PDB entry 7ERR | X-ray diffraction, 2.26 A resolution | chain A

== Chain A ==
Protein: Carbon monoxide dehydrogenase 2
Source organism: Carboxydothermus hydrogenoformans Z-2901
Notes: EC 1.2.7.4
UniProtKB: Q9F8A8 (COOS2_CARHZ); residues 4-636 here = UniProt positions 4-636
Sequence (656 residues; each row starts with the number of its first residue; numbers below 1 keep their minus sign (Met-19 is residue -19)):
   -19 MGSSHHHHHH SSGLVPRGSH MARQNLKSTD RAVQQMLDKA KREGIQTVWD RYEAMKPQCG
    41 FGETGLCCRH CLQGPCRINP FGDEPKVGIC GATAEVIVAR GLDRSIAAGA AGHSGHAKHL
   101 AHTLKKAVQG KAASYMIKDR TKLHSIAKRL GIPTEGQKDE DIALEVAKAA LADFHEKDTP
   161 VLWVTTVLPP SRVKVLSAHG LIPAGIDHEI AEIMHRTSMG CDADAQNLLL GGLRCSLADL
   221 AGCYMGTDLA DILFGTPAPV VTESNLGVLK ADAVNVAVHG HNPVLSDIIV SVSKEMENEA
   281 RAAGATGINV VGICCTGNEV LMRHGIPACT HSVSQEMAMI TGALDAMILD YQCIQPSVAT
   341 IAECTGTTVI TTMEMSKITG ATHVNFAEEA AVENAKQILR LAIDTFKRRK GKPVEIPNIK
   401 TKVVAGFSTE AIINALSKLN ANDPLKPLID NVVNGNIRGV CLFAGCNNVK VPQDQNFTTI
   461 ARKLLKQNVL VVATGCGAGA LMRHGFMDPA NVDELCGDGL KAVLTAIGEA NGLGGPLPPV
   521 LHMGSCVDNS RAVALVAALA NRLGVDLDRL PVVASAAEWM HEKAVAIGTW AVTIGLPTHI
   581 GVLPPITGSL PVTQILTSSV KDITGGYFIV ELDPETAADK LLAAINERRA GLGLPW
Not modelled in the structure: -19 to 3
Differences from the reference sequence: initiating methionine (-19); expression tag (-18 to 3); engineered mutation Trp559 (Ala in Q9F8A8)
Ion coordination: 2Fe-2S cluster Fe: Cys39, Cys47; 4Fe-4S cluster Fe: Cys48, Cys51, Cys56, Cys70; fe(4)-ni(1)-S(5) cluster Fe: His261, Cys333, Cys446, Cys476, Cys526
Residues lining bound ligands:
  - 2Fe-2S cluster (FES): Cys39, Phe41, Gly42, Cys47, Arg49, Pro55, Arg57
  - fe(4)-ni(1)-S(5) cluster (NFS): His93, His261, Cys294, Cys295, Ser312, Cys333, Gly445, Cys446, Gly475, Cys476, Cys526, His561, Lys563, Ile567
  - 4Fe-4S cluster (SF4): Cys48, Arg49, His50, Cys51, Gln53, Gly54, Cys56, Gly68, Ile69, Cys70, Ala72, Ile77, Arg80, Met199
Swiss-Prot annotation at these positions:
  - binding site ([4Fe-4S] cluster): Cys39, Cys47, Cys48, Cys51, Cys56, Cys70
  - binding site ([Ni-4Fe-5S] cluster): His261, Cys295, Cys333, Cys446, Cys476, Cys526

== In short ==
Chain A binds 4Fe-4S cluster, 2Fe-2S cluster and fe(4)-ni(1)-S(5) cluster. Cys39 and Cys47 coordinate a 2Fe-2S
cluster Fe ion. Cys48, Cys51, Cys56 and Cys70 coordinate a 4Fe-4S cluster Fe ion. Curated annotation (UniProt)
lists 6 [4Fe-4S] cluster-binding residues and 6 [Ni-4Fe-5S] cluster-binding residues.
Chain A is Carbon monoxide dehydrogenase 2 (Carboxydothermus hydrogenoformans Z-2901); the structure,
Tunnel-redesigned O2-tolerant CO dehydrogenase for removal of CO in real flue gas (Aerobic ChCODH2 A559W
mutant), was determined by X-ray diffraction (same publication as 7XDM, 7XDN and 7XDP).
